Entry 3RN4 (X-ray diffraction, 1.79 A resolution); this record covers chain A.

== Chain A ==
Name: Superoxide dismutase [Mn], mitochondrial
From: Saccharomyces cerevisiae
Notes: EC 1.15.1.1
UniProtKB: P00447 (SODM_YEAST); residues 1-215 here correspond to UniProt positions 19-233 (UniProt number = residue number + 18)
Sequence (215 residues; row label = number of the first residue in the row):
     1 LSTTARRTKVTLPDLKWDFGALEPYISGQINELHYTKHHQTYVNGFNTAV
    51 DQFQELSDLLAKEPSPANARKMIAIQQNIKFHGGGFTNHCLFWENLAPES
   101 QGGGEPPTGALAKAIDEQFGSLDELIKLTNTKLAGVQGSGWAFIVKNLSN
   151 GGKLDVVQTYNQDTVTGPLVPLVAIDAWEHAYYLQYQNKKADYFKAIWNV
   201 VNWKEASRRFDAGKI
Unresolved in the structure: 1-8, 214-215
Ion coordination: Fe ion: His34, His89, Asp176, His180
Swiss-Prot annotation at these positions:
  - binding site (Mn(2+)): His34, His89, Asp176, His180
  - modified residue (Phosphothreonine): Thr129, Thr131
Reported in the primary citation:
  - Fe ion coordination: His34, His89, Asp176, His180
  - specificity-determining residues: Lys80, Asp163 (proposed by the authors, not directly observed)

== Overview ==
His34, His89, Asp176 and His180 coordinate a Fe ion ion. From UniProt: 4 Mn2+-binding residues. The paper
reports Fe ion coordination by His34, His89 and Asp176 among others; specificity determinants Lys80 and
Asp163.
Chain A is Superoxide dismutase [Mn], mitochondrial (Saccharomyces cerevisiae); the structure, Crystal
structure of iron-substituted Sod2 from Saccharomyces cerevisiae, was determined by X-ray diffraction (same
publication as 3BFR).
